5L6A - chains N and a of the 28 polymer chains in the assembly; structure by X-ray diffraction, 2.80 A resolution.

[Chain N]
Protein: Proteasome subunit beta type-1
Organism: Saccharomyces cerevisiae (strain ATCC 204508 / S288c)
Notes: EC 3.4.25.1
UniProtKB: P38624 (PSB1_YEAST); residues 1-196 here correspond to UniProt positions 20-215 (UniProt number = residue number + 19)
Chain sequence (196 residues; row label = number of the first residue in the row):
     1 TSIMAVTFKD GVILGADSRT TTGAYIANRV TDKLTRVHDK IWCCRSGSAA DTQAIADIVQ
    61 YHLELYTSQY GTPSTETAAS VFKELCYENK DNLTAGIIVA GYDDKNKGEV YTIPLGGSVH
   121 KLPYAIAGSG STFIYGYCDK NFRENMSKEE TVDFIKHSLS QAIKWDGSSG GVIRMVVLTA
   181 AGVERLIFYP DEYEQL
Ion coordination: Mg2+: Ile163, Ser169
UniProt features mapped onto this chain:
  - active site: Thr1 (Nucleophile)

[Chain a]
Protein: Proteasome subunit beta type-7
Organism: Saccharomyces cerevisiae (strain ATCC 204508 / S288c)
Notes: EC 3.4.25.1
UniProtKB: P30657 (PSB7_YEAST); residues -12 to 233 here correspond to UniProt positions 21-266 (UniProt number = residue number + 33)
Chain sequence (246 residues; numbered -12 to 233; the number before each row is that of its first residue; numbers below 1 keep their minus sign (Thr-12 is residue -12)):
   -12 TQIANAGASP MVNTQQPIVT GTSVISMKYD NGVIIAADNL GSYGSLLRFN GVERLIPVGD
    48 NTVVGISGDI SDMQHIERLL KDLVTENAYD NPLADAEEAL EPSYIFEYLA TVMYQRRSKM
   108 NPLWNAIIVA GVQSNGDQFL RYVNLLGVTY SSPTLATGFG AHMANPLLRK VVDRESDIPK
   168 TTVQVAEEAI VNAMRVLYYR DARSSRNFSL AIIDKNTGLT FKKNLQVENM KWDFAKDIKG
   228 YGTQKI
Disordered / not traced: -12 to 0

[Interface between chain N and chain a]
Contacting residue pairs - 61 pairs, chain N then chain a:
  Arg19(N) - Ala189(a)
  Gly23(N) - Arg190(a)  hydrogen bond (backbone-side chain)
  Ala24(N) - Phe146(a)
  Ala24(N) - Arg187(a)
  Ala24(N) - Asp188(a)
  Ala24(N) - Ala189(a)  hydrogen bond (backbone-backbone)
  Ala24(N) - Arg190(a)
  Tyr25(N) - Phe146(a)
  Tyr25(N) - Arg187(a)
  Ile26(N) - Tyr186(a)
  Ile26(N) - Arg187(a)  hydrogen bond (backbone-backbone)
  Ile26(N) - Asp188(a)
  Ile26(N) - Ala189(a)
  Ala27(N) - Arg187(a)  hydrogen bond (backbone-side chain)
  Arg29(N) - Tyr186(a)
  Arg29(N) - Arg187(a)
  Arg29(N) - Lys218(a)  hydrogen bond (side chain-backbone)
  Arg29(N) - Trp219(a)
  Arg29(N) - Phe221(a)
  Val30(N) - Ala222(a)  hydrophobic
  Val30(N) - Ile225(a)  hydrophobic
  Asp32(N) - Lys226(a)
  Asp32(N) - Gly227(a)  hydrogen bond (side chain-backbone)
  Asp32(N) - Gln231(a)
  Leu34(N) - Gln231(a)
  Thr35(N) - Tyr228(a)
  Thr35(N) - Gln231(a)
  Arg36(N) - Gln231(a)  hydrogen bond (backbone-side chain)
  Arg36(N) - Ile233(a)
  Trp42(N) - Gln231(a)
  Trp42(N) - Ile233(a)
  Arg45(N) - Tyr228(a)
  Gln53(N) - Tyr228(a)  hydrogen bond (backbone-side chain)
  Ala56(N) - Tyr228(a)
  Asp57(N) - Tyr228(a)  hydrogen bond
  Phe133(N) - Leu33(a)  hydrophobic
  Lys164(N) - Leu34(a)
  Trp165(N) - Ser32(a)
  Trp165(N) - Leu33(a)
  Trp165(N) - Leu34(a)  hydrogen bond (backbone-backbone)
  Trp165(N) - Arg35(a)
  Asp166(N) - Ser32(a)
  Gly167(N) - Ser32(a)  hydrogen bond (backbone-backbone)
  Gly167(N) - Leu34(a)
  Gly167(N) - Ala189(a)
  Gly167(N) - Arg190(a)
  Gly171(N) - Trp219(a)
  Val172(N) - Trp219(a)  hydrophobic
  Arg174(N) - Ala222(a)  hydrogen bond (side chain-backbone)
  Arg174(N) - Ile225(a)
  Arg185(N) - Gln231(a)
  Arg185(N) - Ile233(a)  hydrogen bond (side chain-backbone)
  Ile187(N) - Ala222(a)
  Ile187(N) - Lys223(a)
  Tyr189(N) - Trp219(a)
  Tyr189(N) - Asp220(a)
  Tyr189(N) - Lys223(a)
  Pro190(N) - Trp219(a)
  Asp191(N) - Arg193(a)  salt bridge
  Glu194(N) - Tyr185(a)  hydrogen bond
  Glu194(N) - Arg193(a)  salt bridge
Also at the interface, not in a pair above, chain N (35 interface residues in all): Thr21, Asn28, Ile163, Ser168
Also at the interface, not in a pair above, chain a (26 interface residues in all): Asn37, Met150

[Overview]
The interface between chain N and chain a involves 35 residues on one side and 26 on the other; the contacts
include 14 hydrogen bonds and 2 salt bridges. Polar pairs include Asp191(N)-Arg193(a), Glu194(N)-Arg193(a) and
Gly23(N)-Arg190(a). UniProt lists active-site residue Thr1(N) on chain N.
Here chain N is Proteasome subunit beta type-1 and chain a is Proteasome subunit beta type-7, both from
Saccharomyces cerevisiae (strain ATCC 204508 / S288c). Entry 5L6A (Yeast 20S proteasome with mouse beta5i
(1-138) and mouse beta6 (97-111; 118-133) in complex with epoxyketone ...) was determined by X-ray diffraction
(same publication as 5L52, 5L54, 5L55, 5L5A, 5L5B, 5L5D and 30 further entries).
